5CEH - chains A and B; structure by X-ray diffraction, 3.14 A resolution.

[Chain A]
Protein: Lysine-specific demethylase 5A
Source organism: Homo sapiens
Notes: EC 1.14.11.-
UniProtKB: P29375 (KDM5A_HUMAN); residue numbers follow UniProt; this construct covers 12-797
Amino-acid sequence (790 residues; row label = number of the first residue in the row):
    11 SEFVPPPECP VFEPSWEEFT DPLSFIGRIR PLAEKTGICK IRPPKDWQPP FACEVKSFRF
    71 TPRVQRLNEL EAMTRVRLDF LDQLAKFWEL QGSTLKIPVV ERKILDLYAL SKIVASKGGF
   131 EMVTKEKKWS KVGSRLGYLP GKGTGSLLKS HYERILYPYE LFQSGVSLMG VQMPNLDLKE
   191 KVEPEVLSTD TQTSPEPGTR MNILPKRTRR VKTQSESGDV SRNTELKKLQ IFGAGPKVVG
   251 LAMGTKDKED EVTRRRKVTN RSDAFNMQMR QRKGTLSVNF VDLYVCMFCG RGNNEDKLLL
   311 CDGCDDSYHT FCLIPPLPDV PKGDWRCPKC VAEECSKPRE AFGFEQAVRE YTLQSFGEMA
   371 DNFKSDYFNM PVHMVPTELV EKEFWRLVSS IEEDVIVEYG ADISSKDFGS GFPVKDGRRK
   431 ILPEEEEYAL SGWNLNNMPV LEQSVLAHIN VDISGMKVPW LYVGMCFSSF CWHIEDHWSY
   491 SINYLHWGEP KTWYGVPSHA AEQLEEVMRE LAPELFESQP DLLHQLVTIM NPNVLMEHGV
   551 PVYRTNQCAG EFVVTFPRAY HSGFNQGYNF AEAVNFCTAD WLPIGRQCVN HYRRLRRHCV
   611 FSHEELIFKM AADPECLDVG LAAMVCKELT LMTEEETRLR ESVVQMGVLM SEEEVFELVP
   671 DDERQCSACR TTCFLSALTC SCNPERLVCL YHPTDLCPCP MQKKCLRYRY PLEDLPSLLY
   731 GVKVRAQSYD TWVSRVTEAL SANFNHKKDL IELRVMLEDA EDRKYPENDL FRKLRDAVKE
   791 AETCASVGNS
Unresolved in the structure: 11, 184-360, 745-764, 786-800
Differences from the reference sequence: expression tag (11, 798-800)
Metal / ion sites: Ni2+: H483, E485, H571 (together with 50P); Zn2+ site 1: C676, C679, C699, H702; Zn2+ site 2: C690, C692, C707, C709
Small-molecule neighbours: 50P (7-oxo-5-phenyl-6-(propan-2-yl)-4,7-dihydropyrazolo[1,5-a]pyrimidine-3-carbonitrile): Y409, G410, A411, Y472, V473, S478, S479, F480, H483, E485, N493, K501, W503, H571, N575
Swiss-Prot annotation at these positions:
  - zinc finger: L293 to E343 (PHD-type 1), C676 to L728 (C5HC2)
  - motif: G419 to P423 (GSGFP motif)
  - binding site (2-oxoglutarate): Y409, S491, N493, K501
  - binding site (Fe cation): H483, E485, H571
  - modified residue: S204 (Phosphoserine)
  - cross-link: K191 (Glycyl lysine isopeptide (Lys-Gly) (interchain with G-Cter in SUMO2))
  - natural variant: F477 (F477V: In NEDEHC; uncertain significance)
  - mutagenesis: R112 (R112E: Decreases DNA-binding), K152 (K152E: Abolishes DNA-binding), S156 (S156D: Decreases DNA-binding), L157 (L157E: Decreases DNA-binding), C626 (C626S: No effect on lysine-specific histone demethylase activity; when associated with S-636), C636 (C636S: No effect on lysine-specific histone demethylase activity; when associated with S-626)

[Chain B]
Protein: Unknown Peptide
Source organism: Homo sapiens
Amino-acid sequence (10 residues; each row starts with the number of its first residue; X marks 10 residues of unknown identity (built as UNK)):
   905 XXXXXXXXXX

[Interface between chain A and chain B]
Interface residues of chain A (facing chain B), 4 residues: S156, L157, K159, S160

[Summary]
No residue of chain A is in contact with chain B. Ligands of chain A: compound 50P. H483(A), E485(A) and
H571(A) coordinate Ni2+. Curated annotation (UniProt) lists 4 residues binding 2-oxoglutarate, 3 Fe
cation-binding residues and 6 mutagenesis sites on chain A.
Chain A is Lysine-specific demethylase 5A and chain B is Unknown Peptide, both from Homo sapiens; the
structure, Structure of histone lysine demethylase KDM5A in complex with selective inhibitor, was determined
by X-ray diffraction.
